Entry 6ZCT (X-ray diffraction, 2.55 A resolution); this record covers chain A.

== Chain A ==
Name: nsp10
From: Severe acute respiratory syndrome coronavirus 2
Notes: EC 3.4.19.12, 3.4.22.-, 3.4.22.69; engineered mutation(s): The first 3 residues (TMG) are cloning artefacts.
UniProtKB: P0DTC1 (R1A_SARS2); residues 10-131 here correspond to UniProt positions 4263-4384 (UniProt number = residue number + 4253)
Chain sequence (125 residues; each row starts with the number of its first residue):
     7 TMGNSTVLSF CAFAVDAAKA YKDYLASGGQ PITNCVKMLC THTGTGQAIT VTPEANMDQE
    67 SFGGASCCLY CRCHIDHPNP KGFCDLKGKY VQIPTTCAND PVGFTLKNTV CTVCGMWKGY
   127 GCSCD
Sequence notes: cloning artifact (7-9)
Metal / ion sites: Zn2+ site 1: C74, C77, H83, C90; Zn2+ site 2: C117, C120, C128, C130

== Summary ==
C74, C77, H83 and C90 form the Zn2+ site 1. The Zn2+ site 2 is built by C117, C120, C128 and C130.
Chain A is nsp10 (Severe acute respiratory syndrome coronavirus 2); the structure, Nonstructural protein 10
(nsp10) from SARS CoV-2, was determined by X-ray diffraction (same publication as 6ZPE).
